Entry 8BVJ (electron microscopy, 4.50 A resolution (low resolution: residue-level contacts below are approximate; hydrogen-bond / salt-bridge calls are withheld)); this record covers chains Q and B of the 23 polymer chains in the assembly.

# Chain Q
Molecule: Catabolite repression control protein
From: Pseudomonas aeruginosa
Notes: EC 3.1.11.2
Reference sequence: Q51380 (Q51380_PSEAI); residue numbers follow UniProt; this construct covers 1-259
Chain sequence (262 residues; row label = number of the first residue in the row; numbers below 1 keep their minus sign (Gly-2 is residue -2)):
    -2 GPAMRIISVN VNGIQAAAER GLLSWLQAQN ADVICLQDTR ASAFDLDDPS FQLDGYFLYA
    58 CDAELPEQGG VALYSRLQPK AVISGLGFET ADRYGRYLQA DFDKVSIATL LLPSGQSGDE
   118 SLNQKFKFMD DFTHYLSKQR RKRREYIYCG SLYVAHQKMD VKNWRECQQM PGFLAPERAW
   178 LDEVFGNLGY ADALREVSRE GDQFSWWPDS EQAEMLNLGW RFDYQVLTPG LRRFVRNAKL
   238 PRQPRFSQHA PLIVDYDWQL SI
Unresolved in the structure: 259
Sequence notes: expression tag (-2 to 0)
Disulfides: Cys32-Cys146
From the paper describing this entry:
  - binding site for estA mRNA (chain B): Lys77, Lys135, Lys139, Arg140, Arg141

# Chain B
Molecule: estA mRNA
Sequence (117 nucleotides; row label = number of the first residue in the row; note: 2 numbers in that range are skipped by the numbering (no residue carries them; nothing is unmodelled there); a row labelled like 80A-80B holds insertion residues (80A, then the next letters in order)):
     1 GCUGAGGAGG CUUUACGACG GGCCCCGAGG CGCAUGCCGA CGACACGGCG GCCCGACAAU
    61 AAAAACAAA
    71 UCAUGGAGUA
80A-80B AG
    82 AGAAUGAUCA GAAUGGCGCU CAAGCCACUG GUAGCG
Unresolved in the structure: 1-18, 29-44, 71-73, 80A-80B, 95-117

# How chain Q and chain B interact
Contacting residue pairs (12; chain Q residue first):
  Ala78(Q) - A61(B)
  Ile80(Q) - A61(B)
  Asp98(Q) - A61(B)
  Lys101(Q) - A62(B)
  Arg138(Q) - C57(B)
  Arg138(Q) - A59(B)
  Arg138(Q) - U60(B)
  Lys139(Q) - U60(B)
  Arg140(Q) - U60(B)
  Arg140(Q) - A63(B)
  Arg141(Q) - A61(B)
  Arg141(Q) - A62(B)
Other interface residues (no listed pair), chain Q (9 interface residues in all): Lys77

# Summary
Chain Q and chain B form an interface of 9 and 6 residues respectively. The paper reports a binding site for
estA mRNA (chain B) at Lys77(Q), Lys135(Q) and Lys139(Q) among others.
Here chain Q is Catabolite repression control protein (Pseudomonas aeruginosa) and chain B is estA mRNA. Entry
8BVJ (Hfq-Crc-estA translation repression complex) was determined by electron microscopy, deposited together
with 8BVH and 8BVM.
